Entry 9GCP (X-ray diffraction, 2.59 A resolution); this record covers chains A and E of the 4 polymer chains in the assembly.

== Chain A (and E) ==
Molecule: 14-3-3 protein beta/alpha, N-terminally processed
Source organism: Homo sapiens
Notes: chain E of this document is another copy of the same molecule, construct and numbering; everything in this record applies to it too
UniProt: P31946 (1433B_HUMAN); residue numbers follow UniProt; this construct covers 3-232
Sequence (230 residues; each row starts with the number of its first residue):
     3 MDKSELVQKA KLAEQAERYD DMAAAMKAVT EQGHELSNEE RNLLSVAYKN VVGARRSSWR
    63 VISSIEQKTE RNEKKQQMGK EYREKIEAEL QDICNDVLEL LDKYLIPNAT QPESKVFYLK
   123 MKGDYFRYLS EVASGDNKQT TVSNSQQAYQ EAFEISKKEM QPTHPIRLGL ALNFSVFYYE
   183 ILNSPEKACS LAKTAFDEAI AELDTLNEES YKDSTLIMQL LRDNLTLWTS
Not modelled in the structure: 232 (chain E: 71-73)
Ligand contacts: adenosine monophosphate (AMP): K51, N52, G55, A56, R58, S59, R129, Y130, N175
Curated features (UniProtKB/Swiss-Prot):
  - site (Interaction with phosphoserine on interacting protein): R58, R129
  - modified residue: K5 (N6-acetyllysine), K51 (N6-acetyllysine), S60 (Phosphoserine), K70 (N6-acetyllysine), Y84 (3'-nitrotyrosine), Y106 (3'-nitrotyrosine), K117 (N6-acetyllysine), S186 (Phosphoserine), S232 (Phosphoserine)
  - cross-link: K51 (Glycyl lysine isopeptide (Lys-Gly) (interchain with G-Cter in SUMO2))
  - natural variant: V99 (V99I: Found in a renal cell carcinoma sample)

== Interface between chain A and chain E ==
Residue-residue contacts - 34 pairs, chain A then chain E:
  E7(A) - M80(E)
  Q10(A) - K77(E)
  K11(A) - M80(E)
  L14(A) - I64(E)
  L14(A) - I67(E)  hydrophobic
  L14(A) - M80(E)
  L14(A) - G81(E)
  Q17(A) - V63(E)
  Q17(A) - I67(E)
  A18(A) - S60(E)  hydrogen bond (backbone-side chain)
  A18(A) - I64(E)  hydrophobic
  R20(A) - S60(E)
  R20(A) - K87(E)
  R20(A) - I88(E)
  R20(A) - E91(E)  salt bridge
  D23(A) - K87(E)  salt bridge
  R57(A) - R20(E)
  S60(A) - A18(E)  hydrogen bond (side chain-backbone)
  S60(A) - R20(E)
  V63(A) - Q17(E)
  V63(A) - A18(E)
  I64(A) - L14(E)
  I64(A) - A18(E)  hydrophobic
  I67(A) - L14(E)  hydrophobic
  K77(A) - Q10(E)
  M80(A) - E7(E)
  M80(A) - Q10(E)
  G81(A) - L14(E)
  Y84(A) - A15(E)
  Y84(A) - R20(E)  hydrogen bond
  Y84(A) - D23(E)  hydrogen bond
  K87(A) - D23(E)  salt bridge
  I88(A) - R20(E)
  E91(A) - R20(E)  salt bridge
Other interface residues (no listed pair), chain A (21 interface residues in all): K76
Other interface residues (no listed pair), chain E (22 interface residues in all): M3, K11, R57, Y84

== Overview ==
21 residues of chain A and 22 residues of chain E are in contact, with 4 hydrogen bonds and 4 salt bridges.
Polar pairs include R20(A)-E91(E), D23(A)-K87(E) and A18(A)-S60(E). Bound to chain A: adenosine monophosphate.
Both chains are 14-3-3 protein beta/alpha, N-terminally processed (Homo sapiens). Entry 9GCP (ChREBP/14-3-3
complex stabilized by AMP) was determined by X-ray diffraction.
